Entry 8A61 (electron microscopy, 5.40 A resolution (low resolution: residue-level contacts below are approximate; hydrogen-bond / salt-bridge calls are withheld)); this record covers chains O and D of the 17 polymer chains in the assembly.

# Chain O
Protein: Anaphase-promoting complex subunit 5
From: Saccharomyces cerevisiae
UniProt: Q08683 (APC5_YEAST); residues 1-685 here = UniProt positions 1-685
Amino-acid sequence (685 residues; row label = number of the first residue in the row):
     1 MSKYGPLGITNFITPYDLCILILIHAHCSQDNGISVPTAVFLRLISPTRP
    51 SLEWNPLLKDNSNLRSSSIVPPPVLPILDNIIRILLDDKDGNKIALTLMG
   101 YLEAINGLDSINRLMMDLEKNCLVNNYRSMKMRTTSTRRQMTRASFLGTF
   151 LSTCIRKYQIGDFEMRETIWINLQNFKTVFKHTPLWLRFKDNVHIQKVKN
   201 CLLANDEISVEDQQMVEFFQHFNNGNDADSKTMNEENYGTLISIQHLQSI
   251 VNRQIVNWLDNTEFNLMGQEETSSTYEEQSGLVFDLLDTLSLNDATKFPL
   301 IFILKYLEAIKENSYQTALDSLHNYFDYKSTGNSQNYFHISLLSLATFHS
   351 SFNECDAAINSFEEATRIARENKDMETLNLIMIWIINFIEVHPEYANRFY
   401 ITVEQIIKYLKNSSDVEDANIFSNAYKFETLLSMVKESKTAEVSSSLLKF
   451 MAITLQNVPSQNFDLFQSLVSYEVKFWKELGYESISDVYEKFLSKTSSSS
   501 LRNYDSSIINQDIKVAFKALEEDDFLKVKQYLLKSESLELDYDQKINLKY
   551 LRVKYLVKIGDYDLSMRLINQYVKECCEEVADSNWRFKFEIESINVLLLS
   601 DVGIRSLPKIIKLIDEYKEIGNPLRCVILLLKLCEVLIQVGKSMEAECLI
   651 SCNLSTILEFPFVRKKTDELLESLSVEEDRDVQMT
Disordered / not traced: 1-2, 261-275, 676-685

# Chain D
Protein: Anaphase-promoting complex subunit CDC23
From: Saccharomyces cerevisiae
UniProt: P16522 (CDC23_YEAST); residues 1-626 here = UniProt positions 1-626
Amino-acid sequence (626 residues; each row starts with the number of its first residue):
     1 MNDDSQDKIIHDIRIQLRKAATELSRWKLYGSSKWAAEALAGLAEAIDVD
    51 QTHSLADESPLRNKQGVPKQMFEIPQNGFGLSETEYDLYLLGSTLFDAKE
   101 FDRCVFFLKDVTNPYLKFLKLYSKFLSWDKKSQESMENILTTGKFTDEMY
   151 RANKDGDGSGNEDINQSGHQRANLKMVSNEHESQSNISSILKEINTFLES
   201 YEIKIDDDEADLGLALLYYLRGVILKQEKNISKAMSSFLKSLSCYSFNWS
   251 CWLELMDCLQKVDDALLLNNYLYQNFQFKFSENLGSQRTIEFNIMIKFFK
   301 LKVFEELNGQLEDYFEDLEFLLQVFPNFTFLKAYNATISYNNLDYVTAES
   351 RFDDIVKQDPYRLNDLETYSNILYVMQKNSKLAYLAQFVSQIDRFRPETC
   401 CIIANYYSARQEHEKSIMYFRRALTLDKKTTNAWTLMGHEFVELSNSHAA
   451 IECYRRAVDICPRDFKAWFGLGQAYALLDMHLYSLYYFQKACTLKPWDRR
   501 IWQVLGECYSKTGNKVEAIKCYKRSIKASQTVDQNTSIYYRLAQLYEELE
   551 DLQECKKFMMKCVDVEELLEGIVTDETVKARLWLAIFEIKAGNYQLAYDY
   601 AMGVSSGTSQEIEEARMLARECRRHM
Disordered / not traced: 1-3, 47-73, 148-183
UniProt features mapped onto this chain:
  - modified residue: Ser59 (Phosphoserine)
  - mutagenesis: Ala39 (A39T: In CDC23-50; G2/M cell cycle arrest at 37 degrees Celsius), Gly42 (G42D: In CDC23-54; G2/M cell cycle arrest at 37 degrees Celsius), Gly80 (G80S: In CDC23-44; G2/M cell cycle arrest at 37 degrees Celsius), Glu85 (E85K: In CDC23-51; G2/M cell cycle arrest at 37 degrees Celsius), Ser93 (S93F: In CDC23-52; G2/M cell cycle arrest at 37 degrees Celsius), Thr94 (T94M: In CDC23-4; G2/M cell cycle arrest at 36 degrees Celsius), Arg103 (R103Q: In CDC23-40; G2/M cell cycle arrest at 37 degrees Celsius; when associated with V-573), Pro114 (P114L: In CDC23-53; G2/M cell cycle arrest at 37 degrees Celsius; P114S: In CDC23-41; G2/M cell cycle arrest at 37 degrees Celsius), Ser123 (S123N: In CDC23-6; G2/M cell cycle arrest at 36 degrees Celsius), Gly213 (G213D: In CDC23-47; G2/M cell cycle arrest at 37 degrees Celsius; when associated with W-583), Glu306 (E306K: In CDC23-49; G2/M cell cycle arrest at 37 degrees Celsius; when associated with P-326), Pro326 (P326L: In CDC23-49; G2/M cell cycle arrest at 37 degrees Celsius; when associated with E-306), 7 further mutagenesis entries in UniProt

# How chain O and chain D interact
Pairs across the interface (71):
  Asp229(O) - Lys109(D)
  Ser230(O) - Lys109(D)
  Ser230(O) - Lys124(D)
  Met233(O) - Lys124(D)
  Met233(O) - Trp128(D)
  Met233(O) - Lys131(D)
  Met233(O) - Ile190(D)
  Asn234(O) - Trp128(D)
  Asn234(O) - Lys131(D)
  Asn234(O) - Asn186(D)
  Glu235(O) - Trp128(D)
  Glu235(O) - Lys131(D)
  Glu235(O) - Ser132(D)
  Glu235(O) - Asn186(D)
  Glu236(O) - Trp128(D)
  Glu236(O) - Gln184(D)
  Glu236(O) - Asn186(D)
  Asp288(O) - Lys144(D)
  Asp288(O) - Thr146(D)
  Thr289(O) - Lys144(D)
  Leu290(O) - Lys144(D)
  Leu290(O) - Phe145(D)
  Ser291(O) - Gly143(D)
  Leu292(O) - Thr141(D)
  Asn293(O) - Ile139(D)
  Asn293(O) - Leu140(D)
  Asn293(O) - Thr141(D)
  Asn293(O) - Arg456(D)
  Thr296(O) - Arg456(D)
  Ile301(O) - Phe145(D)
  Phe302(O) - Phe145(D)
  His323(O) - Tyr483(D)
  His323(O) - Tyr486(D)
  His323(O) - Tyr487(D)
  Asn324(O) - Arg455(D)
  Phe326(O) - Tyr483(D)
  Asp327(O) - Ile451(D)
  Asp327(O) - Arg455(D)
  Asp327(O) - Leu471(D)
  Asp327(O) - Tyr475(D)
  Asp327(O) - Tyr487(D)
  Tyr328(O) - Arg455(D)
  Tyr328(O) - Asp459(D)
  Ser330(O) - His448(D)
  Ser330(O) - Ile451(D)
  Thr331(O) - His448(D)
  Thr331(O) - Ala449(D)
  Thr331(O) - Glu452(D)
  Asn333(O) - His448(D)
  Gln335(O) - His448(D)
  Phe338(O) - His448(D)
  Phe338(O) - Ile451(D)
  Phe338(O) - Tyr475(D)
  Phe338(O) - Leu478(D)
  Phe338(O) - Met480(D)
  His339(O) - Met480(D)
  Ser341(O) - Tyr483(D)
  Leu342(O) - Met480(D)
  Leu345(O) - Tyr483(D)
  Asn360(O) - Leu482(D)
  Asn360(O) - Asn514(D)
  Ser361(O) - Leu482(D)
  Glu364(O) - Asp479(D)
  Glu364(O) - Met480(D)
  Glu364(O) - His481(D)
  Glu364(O) - Leu482(D)
  Glu364(O) - Thr512(D)
  Arg367(O) - Asp479(D)
  Ile368(O) - Asp479(D)
  Ile368(O) - Met480(D)
  Glu371(O) - Asp479(D)
Other interface residues (no listed pair), chain O (44 interface residues in all): Lys231, Asn237, Leu287, Lys297, Lys305, Asp320, Ser334, Asn336, Tyr337
Other interface residues (no listed pair), chain D (40 interface residues in all): Asp102, Ser127, Ser135, Asn138, Ser185, Lys511

# Overview
Chain O and chain D form an interface of 44 and 40 residues respectively. Curated annotation (UniProt) lists
20 mutagenesis sites on chain D.
Chain O is Anaphase-promoting complex subunit 5 and chain D is Anaphase-promoting complex subunit CDC23, both
from Saccharomyces cerevisiae; the structure, S. cerevisiae apo phosphorylated APC/C, was determined by
electron microscopy.
